PDB entry 8XAX | electron microscopy, 2.92 A resolution | chains A and S of the 20 polymer chains in the assembly

Chain A:
Molecule: ATP-binding protein
From: Escherichia coli
UniProt: A0A9X9SUP5 (A0A9X9SUP5_ECOLX); residue numbers follow UniProt; this construct covers 1-571
Chain sequence (571 residues; numbered 1 to 571; the number before each row is that of its first residue):
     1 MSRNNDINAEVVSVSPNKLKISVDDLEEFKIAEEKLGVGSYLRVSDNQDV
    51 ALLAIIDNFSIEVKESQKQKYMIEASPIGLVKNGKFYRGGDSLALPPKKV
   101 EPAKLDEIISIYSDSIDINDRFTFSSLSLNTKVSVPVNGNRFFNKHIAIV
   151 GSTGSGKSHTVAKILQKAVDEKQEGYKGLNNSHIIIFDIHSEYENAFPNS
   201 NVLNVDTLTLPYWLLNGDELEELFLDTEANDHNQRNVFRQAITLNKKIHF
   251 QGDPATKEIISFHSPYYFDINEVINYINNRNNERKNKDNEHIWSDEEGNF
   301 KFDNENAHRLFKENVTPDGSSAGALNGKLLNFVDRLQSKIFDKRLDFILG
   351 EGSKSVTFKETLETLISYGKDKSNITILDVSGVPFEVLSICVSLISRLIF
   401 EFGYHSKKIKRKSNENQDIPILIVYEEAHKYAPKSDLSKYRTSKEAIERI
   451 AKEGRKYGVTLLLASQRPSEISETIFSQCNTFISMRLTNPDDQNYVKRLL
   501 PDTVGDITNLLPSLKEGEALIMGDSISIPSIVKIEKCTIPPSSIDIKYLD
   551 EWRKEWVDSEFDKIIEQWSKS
Unresolved in the structure: 1-4
Residues lining bound ligands: AMP-PNP (ANP; phosphoaminophosphonic acid-adenylate ester): Ser-152, Thr-153, Gly-154, Ser-155, Gly-156, Lys-157, Ser-158, His-159, Glu-192, Gln-466, Glu-516, Gly-517, Ile-534, Glu-535, Lys-536, Cys-537
What the authors report for this chain:
  - mutagenesis - K157A: decreased growth in response to phage lambda

Chain S:
Molecule: S20dna1
From: Escherichia coli
Sequence (59 nucleotides; each row starts with the number of its first residue):
     1 GATCCATGCGCGTTGACAGTCACCTCTTACATTCCTCAACTGGACTGACG
    51 GATCCGCCG
Unresolved in the structure: 14-59

Interface between chain A and chain S:
Contacting residue pairs (9):
  Ala-229(A) / DC5(S)  sugar contact
  Asn-230(A) / DC5(S)  sugar contact
  Asp-231(A) / DC5(S)  sugar contact
  Asn-233(A) / DA6(S)  phosphate contact
  Gln-234(A) / DC5(S)  hydrogen bond to the phosphate
  Lys-328(A) / DA6(S)  phosphate contact
  Lys-328(A) / DT7(S)  base contact
  Asn-331(A) / DC5(S)  hydrogen bond to the phosphate
  Arg-335(A) / DC5(S)  salt bridge to the phosphate
Interface residues without a listed pair, chain S (4 interface residues in all): DC4

Summary:
8 residues of chain A and 4 residues of chain S are in contact, with 2 hydrogen bonds and 1 salt bridge. Polar
contacts include Gln-234(A)/DC5(S), Asn-331(A)/DC5(S) and Arg-335(A)/DC5(S). Chain A binds AMP-PNP. From the
paper: K157A of chain A reduces growth in response to phage lambda.
Here chain A is ATP-binding protein and chain S is S20dna1, both from Escherichia coli. Entry 8XAX (Cryo-EM
structure of an anti-phage defense complex bound to AMPPNP and DNA at state 2) was determined by electron
microscopy (same publication as 8XAU, 8XAV, 8XAW and 8XAY).
